7KV8 - chains C and b of the 6 polymer chains in the assembly; structure by electron microscopy, 2.50 A resolution.

Chain C:
Name: Envelope protein E
Organism: Dengue virus 2
UniProtKB: A0A1X9PLJ6 (A0A1X9PLJ6_9FLAV); residues 1-495 here correspond to UniProt positions 281-775 (UniProt number = residue number + 280)
Amino-acid sequence (495 residues; row label = number of the first residue in the row):
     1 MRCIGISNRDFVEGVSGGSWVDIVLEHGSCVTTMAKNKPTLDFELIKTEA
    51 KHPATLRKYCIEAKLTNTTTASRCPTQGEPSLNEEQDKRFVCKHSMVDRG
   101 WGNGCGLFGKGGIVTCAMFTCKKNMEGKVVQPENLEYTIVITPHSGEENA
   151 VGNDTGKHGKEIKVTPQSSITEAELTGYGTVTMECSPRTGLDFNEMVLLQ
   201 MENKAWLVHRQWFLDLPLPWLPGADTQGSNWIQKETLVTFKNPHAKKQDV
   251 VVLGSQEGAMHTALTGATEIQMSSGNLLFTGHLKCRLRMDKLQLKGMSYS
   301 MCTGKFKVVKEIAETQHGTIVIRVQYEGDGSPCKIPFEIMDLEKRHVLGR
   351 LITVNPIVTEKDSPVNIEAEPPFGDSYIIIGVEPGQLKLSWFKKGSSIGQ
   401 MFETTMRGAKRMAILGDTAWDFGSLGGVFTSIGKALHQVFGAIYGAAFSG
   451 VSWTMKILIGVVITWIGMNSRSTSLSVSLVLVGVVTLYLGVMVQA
Not modelled in the structure: 471-472
Cystine bridges: Cys92-Cys116, Cys185-Cys285, Cys302-Cys333
Covalent attachments: N-acetylglucosamine (NAG) linked to Asn67, Asn153
What the authors report for this chain:
  - post-translational modification sites: Asn67
  - binding site for the ligand 6OU: Arg411, Phe422
  - binding site for the ligand 1Q0: His437, Gly441, Tyr444, Leu489
  - mutagenesis - R411A, W420A, H437A, G441A, Y444A, F448A, L489A: abolished growth
  - mutagenesis - F422A: decreased growth

Chain b:
Name: Matrix protein M
Organism: Dengue virus 2
UniProtKB: A0A7D0JW86 (A0A7D0JW86_9FLAV); residues 90-164 here correspond to UniProt positions 206-280 (UniProt number = residue number + 116)
Amino-acid sequence (75 residues; row label = number of the first residue in the row):
    90 SVALVPHVGMGLETRTETWMSSEGAWKHAQRIETWVLRHPGFTIMAAILA
   140 YTIGTTYFQRVLIFILLTAVAPSMT
Not modelled in the structure: 162-164

How chain C and chain b interact:
Residue-residue contacts (37; chain C residue first):
  Lys93(C) - Ser111(b)
  Gln211(C) - Arg127(b)
  Asp215(C) - Arg127(b)  salt bridge
  Thr239(C) - Trp108(b)
  Thr239(C) - Met109(b)
  Thr239(C) - Glu112(b)  hydrogen bond
  Phe240(C) - Glu112(b)
  Lys241(C) - Glu106(b)
  Asn242(C) - Glu106(b)  hydrogen bond (backbone-side chain)
  Pro243(C) - Thr105(b)
  Pro243(C) - Glu106(b)  hydrogen bond (backbone-backbone)
  His244(C) - Thr105(b)  hydrogen bond
  Val251(C) - Trp108(b)  hydrophobic
  Leu253(C) - Trp108(b)  hydrophobic
  Leu253(C) - Met109(b)  hydrophobic
  Thr262(C) - Ser90(b)
  Ala446(C) - Gly130(b)
  Ala446(C) - Phe131(b)
  Ala447(C) - Gly130(b)
  Ala447(C) - Phe131(b)
  Ala447(C) - Met134(b)
  Phe448(C) - Met134(b)  hydrophobic
  Ser449(C) - Trp124(b)
  Ser449(C) - His128(b)  hydrogen bond
  Gly450(C) - Trp124(b)
  Gly450(C) - His128(b)
  Val451(C) - Trp124(b)  hydrophobic
  Val451(C) - Phe131(b)  hydrophobic
  Met455(C) - Phe131(b)  hydrophobic
  Met455(C) - Leu156(b)  hydrophobic
  Met455(C) - Val159(b)  hydrophobic
  Ile459(C) - Leu138(b)  hydrophobic
  Val462(C) - Ile142(b)  hydrophobic
  Ile463(C) - Leu138(b)  hydrophobic
  Ile466(C) - Leu138(b)  hydrophobic
  Ile466(C) - Thr141(b)
  Ile466(C) - Ile142(b)  hydrophobic
Also at the interface, not in a pair above, chain C (24 interface residues in all): Val238
Also at the interface, not in a pair above, chain b (20 interface residues in all): Thr123, Ala160

In short:
24 residues of chain C and 20 residues of chain b are in contact, with 5 hydrogen bonds and 1 salt bridge.
Among the polar pairs are Asp215(C)-Arg127(b), Thr239(C)-Glu112(b) and Asn242(C)-Glu106(b). From the paper: a
binding site for the ligand 1Q0 at His437(C), Gly441(C) and Tyr444(C) among others; R411A, W420A and H437A of
chain C, among others, abolish growth; 8 substitutions were tested in all.
Chain C is Envelope protein E and chain b is Matrix protein M, both from Dengue virus 2; the structure,
Chimeric flavivirus between Binjari virus and Dengue virus serotype-2, was determined by electron microscopy,
deposited together with 7KV9, 7KVA and 7KVB.
